PDB entry 3PAL | X-ray diffraction, 2.40 A resolution | chain A

# Chain A
Name: Parvalbumin
Organism: Esox lucius
Reference sequence: P02619 (PRVB_ESOLU); the author numbering skips numbers that UniProt does not, so the offset changes along the chain: 1-4 = UniProt 1-4; 6-108 = UniProt 5-107
Chain sequence (108 residues; row label = number of the first residue in the row; note: 1 number in that range is skipped by the numbering (no residue carries it; nothing is unmodelled there); numbering starts at 0):
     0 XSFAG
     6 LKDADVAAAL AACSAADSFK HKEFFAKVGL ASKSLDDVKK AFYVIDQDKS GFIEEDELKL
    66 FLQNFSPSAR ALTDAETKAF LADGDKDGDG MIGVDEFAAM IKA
Modified residues: ACE (acetyl group) at position 0
Metal / ion sites: Ca2+ site 1: Asp51, Asp53, Ser55, Phe57, Glu59, Glu62; Mg2+ near Asp53 (its only coordinating residue here); Ca2+ site 2: Asp90, Asp92, Asp94, Met96, Glu101
Swiss-Prot annotation at these positions:
  - binding site (Ca(2+)): Asp51, Asp53, Ser55, Phe57, Glu59, Glu62, Asp90, Asp92, Asp94, Met96, Glu101
  - modified residue: Ser1 (N-acetylserine)

# In short
Asp51, Asp53, Ser55, Phe57, Glu59 and Glu62 form the Ca2+ site 1. Asp90, Asp92, Asp94, Met96 and Glu101
coordinate Ca2+ site 2. Curated annotation (UniProt) lists 11 Ca2+-binding residues.
Chain A is Parvalbumin (Esox lucius); the structure, Ionic interactions with parvalbumins. crystal structure
determination of pike 4.10 parvalbumin in four different ionic environments, was determined by X-ray
diffraction, deposited together with 1PAL, 2PAL and 4PAL.
